Entry 7KDM (X-ray diffraction, 2.30 A resolution); this record covers chains A and C of the 3 polymer chains in the assembly.

Chain A:
Name: Ricin chain A
Source organism: Ricinus communis
Chain sequence (267 residues; row label = number of the first residue in the row):
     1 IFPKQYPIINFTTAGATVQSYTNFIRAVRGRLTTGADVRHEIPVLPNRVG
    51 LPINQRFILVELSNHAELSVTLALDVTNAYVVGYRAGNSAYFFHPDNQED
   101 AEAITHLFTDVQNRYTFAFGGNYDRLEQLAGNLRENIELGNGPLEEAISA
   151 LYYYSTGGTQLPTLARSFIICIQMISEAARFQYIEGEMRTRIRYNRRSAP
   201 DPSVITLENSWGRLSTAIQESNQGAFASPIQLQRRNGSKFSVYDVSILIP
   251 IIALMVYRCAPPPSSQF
Not modelled in the structure: 1-4, 262-267
Glycans and other covalent adducts: glycan linked to Asn10
Metal / ion sites: Zn2+ site 1: His65 (shared with 1 residue of chain D); Zn2+ site 2 near His94 (its only coordinating residue here); Zn2+ site 3: Glu102 (shared with 1 residue of chain D)

Chain C:
Name: Anti-RON nanobody
Source organism: Lama glama
Notes: antibody fragment or engineered binder
Chain sequence (130 residues; numbered 1 to 130; the number before each row is that of its first residue):
     1 QVQLAESGGGLVQAGGSLRLSCAASGRTFSDYAMGWFRQAPGKERDFVAG
    51 ITSSGGGTYYADSVKGRFTITRDNYKNTLYLQMDSLKPEDTAVYYCKGTA
   101 DGSSSLGYLEVWGQGTLVTVSSEPKTPKPQ
Not modelled in the structure: 1-2, 10, 27-29, 39-43, 121-130

Chain A / chain C interface:
Residue-residue contacts - 5 pairs, chain A then chain C:
  Thr17(A) - Asp31(C)
  Val18(A) - Asp101(C)
  Gln19(A) - Asp31(C)
  Arg193(A) - Asp101(C)  salt bridge
  Tyr194(A) - Ser103(C)
Other interface residues (no listed pair), chain C (5 interface residues in all): Gly102, Gly107

In short:
Chain A and chain C each contribute 5 residues to their interface, with 1 salt bridge. The salt-bridged pair
is Arg193(A)-Asp101(C).
Chain A is Ricin chain A (Ricinus communis) and chain C is Anti-RON nanobody (Lama glama); the structure,
Ricin bound to VHH antibody V5G6, was determined by X-ray diffraction together with 7KBI, 7KBK, 7KC9, 7KD0 and
7KD2 from the same study.
